5MQ0 - chains 6 and P of the 46 polymer chains in the assembly; structure by electron microscopy, 4.17 A resolution (low resolution: residue-level contacts below are approximate; hydrogen-bond / salt-bridge calls are withheld).

Chain 6:
Molecule: Saccharomyces cerevisiae strain T.52_2H chromosome XII sequence
Source organism: Saccharomyces cerevisiae
Sequence (112 nucleotides; numbered 1 to 112; the number before each row is that of its first residue):
     1 GUUCGCGAAG UAACCCUUCG UGGACAUUUG GUCAAUUUGA AACAAUACAG AGAUGAUCAG
    61 CAGUUCCCCU GCAUAAGGAU GAACCGUUUU ACAAAGAGAU UUAUUUCGUU UU
Disordered / not traced: 11-15, 105-112
Metal / ion sites: Mg2+ site 1: G60, U80; Mg2+ site 2: C61, G77; Mg2+ site 3: G78, U80; K+ site 1 near G81 (its only coordinating residue here)

Chain P:
Protein: Pre-mRNA-splicing factor CWC15
Source organism: Saccharomyces cerevisiae
Reference sequence: Q03772 (CWC15_YEAST); residues 1-175 here = UniProt positions 1-175
Sequence (175 residues; numbered 1 to 175; the number before each row is that of its first residue):
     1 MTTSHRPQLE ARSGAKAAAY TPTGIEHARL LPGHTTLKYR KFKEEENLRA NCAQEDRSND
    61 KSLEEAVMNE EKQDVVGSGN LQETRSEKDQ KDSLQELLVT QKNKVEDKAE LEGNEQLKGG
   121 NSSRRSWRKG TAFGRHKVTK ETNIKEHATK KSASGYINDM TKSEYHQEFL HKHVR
Disordered / not traced: 1-3, 43-125, 136-155

Interface between chain 6 and chain P:
Pairs across the interface (22):
  G52(6) with His-5(P)
  A62(6) with His-5(P); Arg-6(P)
  G63(6) with Arg-6(P); Gln-8(P)
  U64(6) with Gln-8(P); Glu-10(P); Ala-11(P); Arg-12(P)
  U65(6) with Arg-12(P); Lys-16(P)
  C66(6) with Arg-12(P); Lys-16(P); Tyr-20(P)
  A73(6) with Ile-25(P); His-27(P)
  U74(6) with His-27(P); Arg-29(P); Leu-30(P)
  C84(6) with Ser-4(P)
  C85(6) with Ser-4(P); Arg-6(P)
Other interface residues (no listed pair), chain P (14 interface residues in all): Pro-7

In short:
Chain 6 and chain P form an interface of 10 and 14 residues respectively. The Mg2+ site 1 is built by G60(6)
and U80(6). The Mg2+ site 2 is built by C61(6) and G77(6).
Chain 6 is Saccharomyces cerevisiae strain T.52_2H chromosome XII sequence and chain P is Pre-mRNA-splicing
factor CWC15, both from Saccharomyces cerevisiae; the structure, Structure of a spliceosome remodeled for exon
ligation, was determined by electron microscopy together with 5MPS from the same study.
